PDB entry 9M84 | electron microscopy, 3.61 A resolution | chains D and H of the 7 polymer chains in the assembly

== Chain D ==
Protein: DNA-directed RNA polymerase subunit beta'
Organism: Streptomyces coelicolor A3(2)
Notes: EC 2.7.7.6
Reference sequence: Q8CJT1 (RPOC_STRCO); residue numbers follow UniProt; this construct covers 1-1299
Amino-acid sequence (1299 residues; row label = number of the first residue in the row):
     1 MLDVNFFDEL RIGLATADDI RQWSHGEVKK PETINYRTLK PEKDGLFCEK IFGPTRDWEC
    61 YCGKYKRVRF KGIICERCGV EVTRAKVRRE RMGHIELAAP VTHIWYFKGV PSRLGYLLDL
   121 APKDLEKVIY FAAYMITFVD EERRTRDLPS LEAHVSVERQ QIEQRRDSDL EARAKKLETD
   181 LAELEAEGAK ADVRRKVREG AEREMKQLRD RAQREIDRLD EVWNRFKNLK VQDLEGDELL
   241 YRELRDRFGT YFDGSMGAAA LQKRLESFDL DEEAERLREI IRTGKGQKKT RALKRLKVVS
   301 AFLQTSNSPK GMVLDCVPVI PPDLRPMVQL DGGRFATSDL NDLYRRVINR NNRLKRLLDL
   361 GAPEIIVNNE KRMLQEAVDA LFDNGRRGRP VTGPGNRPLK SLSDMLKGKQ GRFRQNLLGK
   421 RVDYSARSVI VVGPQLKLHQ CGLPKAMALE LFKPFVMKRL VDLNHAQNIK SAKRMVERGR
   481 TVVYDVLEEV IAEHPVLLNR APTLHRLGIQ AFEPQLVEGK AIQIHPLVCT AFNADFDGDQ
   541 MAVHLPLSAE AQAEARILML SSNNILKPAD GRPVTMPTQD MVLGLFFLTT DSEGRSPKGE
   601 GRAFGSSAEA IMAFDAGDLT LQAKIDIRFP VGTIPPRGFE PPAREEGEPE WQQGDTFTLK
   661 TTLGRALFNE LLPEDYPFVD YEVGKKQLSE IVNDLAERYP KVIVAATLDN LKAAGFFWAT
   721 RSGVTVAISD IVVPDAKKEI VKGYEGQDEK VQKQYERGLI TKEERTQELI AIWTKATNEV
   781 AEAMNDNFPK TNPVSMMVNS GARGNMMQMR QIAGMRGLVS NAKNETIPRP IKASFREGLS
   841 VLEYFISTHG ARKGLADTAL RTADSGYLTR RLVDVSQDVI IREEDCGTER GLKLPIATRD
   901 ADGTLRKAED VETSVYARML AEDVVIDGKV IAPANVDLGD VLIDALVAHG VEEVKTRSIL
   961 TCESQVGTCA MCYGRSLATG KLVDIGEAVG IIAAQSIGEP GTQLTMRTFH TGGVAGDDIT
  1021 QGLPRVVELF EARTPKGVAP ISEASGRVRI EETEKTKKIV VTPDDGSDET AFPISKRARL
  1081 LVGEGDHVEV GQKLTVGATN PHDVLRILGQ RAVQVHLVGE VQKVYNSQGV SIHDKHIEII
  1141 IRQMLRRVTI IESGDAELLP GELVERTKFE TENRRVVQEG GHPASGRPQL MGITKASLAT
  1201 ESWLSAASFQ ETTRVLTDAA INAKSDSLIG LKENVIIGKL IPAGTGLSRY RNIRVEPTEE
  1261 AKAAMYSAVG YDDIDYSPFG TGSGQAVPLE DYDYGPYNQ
Disordered / not traced: 1-6, 1253-1299
Curated features (UniProtKB/Swiss-Prot):
  - binding site (Zn(2+)): Cys60, Cys62, Cys75, Cys78, Cys886, Cys962, Cys969, Cys972
  - binding site (Mg(2+)): Asp535, Asp537, Asp539

== Chain H ==
Molecule: 31-nt DNA strand
Organism: Streptomyces coelicolor A3(2)
Sequence (31 nucleotides; numbered 18 to 48; the number before each row is that of its first residue):
    18 ATGACGCATC CTTGAGGTGT GGAGTTCCTC G

== How chain D and chain H interact ==
Residue-residue contacts (17; chain D residue first):
  Arg37(D) - DG20(H)  salt bridge to the phosphate
  Pro111(D) - DT43(H)  sugar contact
  Pro111(D) - DC44(H)  phosphate contact
  Ser112(D) - DC44(H)  phosphate contact
  Tyr116(D) - DC44(H)  hydrogen bond to the phosphate
  Ala121(D) - DC45(H)  phosphate contact
  Pro122(D) - DC44(H)  phosphate contact
  Pro122(D) - DC45(H)  phosphate contact
  Lys123(D) - DC45(H)  salt bridge to the phosphate
  Lys123(D) - DT46(H)  phosphate contact
  Arg291(D) - DC44(H)  salt bridge to the phosphate
  Lys294(D) - DC44(H)  phosphate contact
  Asn396(D) - DG33(H)  base contact
  Arg1033(D) - DA40(H)  phosphate contact
  Arg1033(D) - DG41(H)  phosphate contact
  Lys1195(D) - DG41(H)  hydrogen bond to the phosphate
  Lys1195(D) - DT42(H)  salt bridge to the phosphate

== In short ==
12 residues of chain D and 9 residues of chain H are in contact; the contacts include 2 hydrogen bonds and 4
salt bridges. Polar pairs include Tyr116(D)-DC44(H), Lys1195(D)-DG41(H) and Arg37(D)-DG20(H). From UniProt: 8
Zn2+-binding residues and 3 Mg2+-binding residues on chain D.
Chain D is DNA-directed RNA polymerase subunit beta' and chain H is a 31-nt DNA strand, both from Streptomyces
coelicolor A3(2); the structure, Cryo-EM structure of Streptomyces coelicolor sigma factor shbA transcription
initiation complex with shbA promoter, was determined by electron microscopy together with 9ISN from the same
study.
